Entry 1RZZ (X-ray diffraction, 2.40 A resolution); this record covers chains L and H of the 3 polymer chains in the assembly.

# Chain L
Molecule: Reaction center protein L chain
From: Rhodobacter sphaeroides
UniProtKB: P02954 (RCEL_RHOSH); residue numbers follow UniProt; this construct covers 1-281
Chain sequence (281 residues; row label = number of the first residue in the row):
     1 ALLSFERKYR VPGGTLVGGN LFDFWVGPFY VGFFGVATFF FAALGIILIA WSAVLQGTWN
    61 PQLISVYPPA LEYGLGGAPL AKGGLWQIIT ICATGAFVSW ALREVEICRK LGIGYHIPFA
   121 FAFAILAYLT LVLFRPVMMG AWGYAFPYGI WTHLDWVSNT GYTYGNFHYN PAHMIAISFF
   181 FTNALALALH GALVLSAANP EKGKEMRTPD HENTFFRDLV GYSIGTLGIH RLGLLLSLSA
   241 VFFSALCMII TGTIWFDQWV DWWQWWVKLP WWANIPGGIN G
Sequence notes: engineered mutation Asn213 (Asp in P02954)
Ion coordination: Fe2+: His190, His230 (shared with 3 residues of chain M)
Residues lining bound ligands:
  - bacteriochlorophyll a (BCL), molecule 1: Ile46, Ile49, Phe97, Tyr128, Leu131, Phe146, Ile150, Trp151, His153, Leu154, Trp156, Val157
  - bacteriochlorophyll a (BCL), molecule 2: Phe97, Phe121, Ala124, Ile125, Ala127, Tyr128, Leu131, Trp156, Val157, Ser158, Thr160, Gly161, Tyr162, Asn166, Phe167, His168, His173, Ala176, Ile177, Phe180, Phe181, Val241, Ser244, Ala245, Cys247, Met248
  - bacteriochlorophyll a (BCL), molecule 3: Val157, Tyr162, His168, Phe181
  - bacteriochlorophyll a (BCL), molecule 4: His168, Met174, Ile177, Ser178, Phe181, Thr182, Leu185
  - bacteriopheophytin a (BPH), molecule 1: Thr38, Phe41, Ala42, Gly45, Ile49, Ile89, Cys92, Ala93, Ala96, Phe97, Trp100, Glu104, Ile117, Ala120, Phe121, Phe123, Ala124, Tyr128, Phe146, Tyr148, Gly149, Ile150, His153, Phe180, Ser237, Leu238, Val241
  - bacteriopheophytin a (BPH), molecule 2: Phe181, Ala184, Leu185, Ala188, Leu189, Phe216, Leu219, Val220
  - ubiquinone-10 (U10): Leu185, Ala186, Leu189, His190, Leu193, Phe216, Val220, Gly221, Tyr222, Ser223, Ile224, Gly225, Ile229, Leu232

# Chain H
Molecule: Reaction center protein H chain
From: Rhodobacter sphaeroides
UniProtKB: P11846 (RCEH_RHOSH); residue numbers follow UniProt; this construct covers 1-260
Chain sequence (260 residues; numbered 1 to 260; the number before each row is that of its first residue):
     1 MVGVTAFGNF DLASLAIYSF WIFLAGLIYY LQTENMREGY PLENEDGTPA ANQGPFPLPK
    61 PKTFILPHGR GTLTVPGPES EDRPIALART AVSEGFPHAP TGDPMKDGVG PASWVARRDL
   121 PELDGHGHNK IKPMKAAAGF HVSAGKNPIG LPVRGCDLEI AGKVVDIWVD IPEQMARFLE
   181 VELKDGSTRL LPMQMVKVQS NRVHVNALSS DLFAGIPTIK SPTEVTLLEE DKICGYVAGG
   241 LMYAAPKRKS VVAAMLAEYA
Unresolved in the structure: 1-10, 257-260

# Chain L / chain H interface
Contacting residue pairs (69; chain L residue first):
  Ala1(L) - Leu42(H)  hydrophobic
  Ala1(L) - Glu43(H)
  Ala1(L) - Ala50(H)  hydrophobic
  Leu2(L) - Leu42(H)
  Leu2(L) - Glu43(H)  hydrogen bond (backbone-backbone)
  Leu2(L) - Glu45(H)
  Leu3(L) - Gly39(H)
  Leu3(L) - Tyr40(H)  hydrophobic
  Leu3(L) - Leu42(H)  hydrophobic
  Ser4(L) - Gly39(H)  hydrogen bond (backbone-backbone)
  Ser4(L) - Glu43(H)
  Ser4(L) - Glu79(H)  hydrogen bond
  Phe5(L) - Gly39(H)
  Phe5(L) - Glu79(H)
  Arg7(L) - Glu45(H)  hydrogen bond (side chain-backbone)
  Arg7(L) - Ile85(H)
  Arg7(L) - Leu87(H)
  Arg7(L) - His98(H)
  Lys8(L) - Glu81(H)  salt bridge
  Lys8(L) - Ile85(H)
  Lys8(L) - Leu87(H)
  Lys8(L) - Val109(H)
  Lys8(L) - Gly110(H)  hydrogen bond (backbone-backbone)
  Lys8(L) - Ser113(H)
  Lys8(L) - Trp114(H)
  Tyr9(L) - Gly110(H)
  Tyr9(L) - Ser113(H)
  Arg10(L) - Gly95(H)
  Arg10(L) - Pro97(H)
  Arg10(L) - His98(H)  hydrogen bond (backbone-backbone)
  Val11(L) - Leu87(H)  hydrophobic
  Val11(L) - His98(H)
  Val11(L) - Gly110(H)
  Val11(L) - Tyr243(H)
  Pro12(L) - Pro97(H)
  Pro12(L) - His98(H)
  Pro12(L) - Met242(H)
  Gly13(L) - Met242(H)
  Gly14(L) - Met242(H)
  Asp23(L) - Pro97(H)
  Phe24(L) - Gly95(H)
  Phe24(L) - Phe96(H)  hydrophobic
  Trp25(L) - Gly95(H)  hydrogen bond (backbone-backbone)
  Trp25(L) - Pro97(H)
  Arg109(L) - Met242(H)
  Lys110(L) - Pro111(H)
  Lys110(L) - Met242(H)
  Gly112(L) - Ala238(H)
  Ala198(L) - Phe64(H)
  Asn199(L) - Lys62(H)  hydrogen bond
  Gly203(L) - Ile65(H)
  Glu205(L) - Ile65(H)
  Glu205(L) - Leu66(H)
  Glu205(L) - His68(H)
  Glu205(L) - Gly69(H)
  Met206(L) - Phe64(H)  hydrophobic
  Met206(L) - Ile65(H)  hydrogen bond (backbone-backbone)
  Met206(L) - Leu66(H)  hydrophobic
  Met206(L) - Pro67(H)
  Thr208(L) - Gly125(H)
  Pro209(L) - Lys130(H)
  Pro209(L) - Glu173(H)
  Asp210(L) - Asp124(H)
  Asp210(L) - Gly125(H)  hydrogen bond (side chain-backbone)
  Asp210(L) - Pro172(H)
  Asn213(L) - Pro172(H)  hydrogen bond (side chain-backbone)
  Gly225(L) - Glu173(H)
  Thr226(L) - Glu173(H)  hydrogen bond (backbone-side chain)
  Leu227(L) - Met175(H)  hydrophobic
Other interface residues (no listed pair), chain L (33 interface residues in all): Leu111, Lys204
Other interface residues (no listed pair), chain H (44 interface residues in all): Glu38, Pro41, Gly47, Asn52, Arg83, Ala99, Pro100, Val115, Leu241

# Summary
The interface between chain L and chain H involves 33 residues on one side and 44 on the other; the contacts
include 12 hydrogen bonds and 1 salt bridge. Polar pairs include Lys8(L)-Glu81(H), Ser4(L)-Glu79(H) and
Arg7(L)-Glu45(H).
Here chain L is Reaction center protein L chain and chain H is Reaction center protein H chain, both from
Rhodobacter sphaeroides. Entry 1RZZ (Photosynthetic reaction center double mutant from rhodobacter sphaeroides
with asp L213 replaced with asn and arg ...) was determined by X-ray diffraction, deposited together with
1RVJ, 1RY5, 1RZH and 1S00.
